PDB entry 6KGY | X-ray diffraction, 2.90 A resolution | chains A and B

[Chain A (and B)]
Name: Pyridine nucleotide-disulphide oxidoreductase dimerisation region
Source organism: Escherichia coli BL21(DE3)
Notes: chain B of this document is another copy of the same molecule, construct and numbering; everything in this record applies to it too
UniProt: A0A140ND83 (A0A140ND83_ECOBD); residue numbers follow UniProt; this construct covers 1-441
Chain sequence (448 residues; each row starts with the number of its first residue; numbers below 1 keep their minus sign (Gly-6 is residue -6)):
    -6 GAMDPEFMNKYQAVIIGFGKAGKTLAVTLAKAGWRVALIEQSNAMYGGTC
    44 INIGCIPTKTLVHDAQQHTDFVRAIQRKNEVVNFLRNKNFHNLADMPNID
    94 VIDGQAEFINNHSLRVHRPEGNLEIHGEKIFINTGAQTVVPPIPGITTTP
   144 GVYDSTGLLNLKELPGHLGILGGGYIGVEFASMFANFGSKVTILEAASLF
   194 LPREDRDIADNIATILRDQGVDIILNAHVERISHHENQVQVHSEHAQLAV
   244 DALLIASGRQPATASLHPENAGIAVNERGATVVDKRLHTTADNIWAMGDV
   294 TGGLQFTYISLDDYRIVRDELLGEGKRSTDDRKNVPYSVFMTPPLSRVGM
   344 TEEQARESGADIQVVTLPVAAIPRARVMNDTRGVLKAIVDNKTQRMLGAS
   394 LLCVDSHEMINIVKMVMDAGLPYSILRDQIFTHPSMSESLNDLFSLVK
Not modelled in the structure: -6 to 3, 111-113 (chain B: -6 to 0)
Sequence notes: expression tag (-6 to 0)
Ligand contacts: FAD (flavin-adenine dinucleotide): Ile9, Gly10, Phe11, Gly12, Lys13, Ala14, Ile32, Glu33, Gln34, Ser35, Met38, Gly41, Thr42, Cys43, Ile46, Gly47, Cys48, Thr51, Lys52, Gly97, Gln98, Ala99, Asn126, Thr127, Gly128, Ala129, Ser148, Ile169, Glu172, Phe173, Arg252, Ser258, Leu259, Gly291, Asp292, Gln298, Phe299, Thr300, Tyr301, Ser303, Phe333
Reported in the primary citation:
  - binding site for flavin-adenine dinucleotide: Cys43, Cys48
  - contacts within the chain: Cys43-Cys48, His426-Glu431
  - mutagenesis - C43S, C48S: increased catalytic activity on Cu2+
  - mutagenesis - C396S: unchanged catalytic activity
  - mutagenesis - K13A/K16A (1.3-fold): decreased catalytic activity on Cu2+
  - catalytic residues: Cys48, His426, Glu431 (proposed by the authors, not directly observed)
  - mutagenesis - C43S: increased catalytic activity on other metal ions
  - specificity-determining residues: Cys43

[Chain A / chain B interface]
Residue-residue contacts (100; chain A residue first):
  Cys43(A) with His426(B), hydrogen bond
  Cys48(A) with His426(B); Pro427(B), hydrophobic
  Ile49(A) with Val370(B), hydrophobic
  Lys52(A) with Val370(B); Pro427(B)
  Thr53(A) with Val370(B)
  His56(A) with Val370(B); Met371(B)
  Gln59(A) with Gln60(B)
  Gln60(A) with Gln60(B)
  Arg70(A) with Arg369(B), hydrogen bond (side chain-backbone); Val370(B), hydrogen bond (side chain-backbone); Asn372(B)
  Val74(A) with Arg369(B)
  Phe77(A) with Arg369(B)
  Leu78(A) with Arg369(B)
  Thr300(A) with His426(B)
  Tyr301(A) with Ile423(B), hydrophobic; Phe424(B); Thr425(B); His426(B)
  Asp305(A) with Ile423(B)
  Arg308(A) with Arg420(B), hydrogen bond (side chain-backbone); Gln422(B), hydrogen bond (side chain-backbone); Asn434(B)
  Pro329(A) with Ile423(B); Phe424(B); Thr425(B)
  Ser331(A) with Thr425(B)
  Phe333(A) with His426(B); Pro427(B)
  Ala363(A) with Lys81(B), hydrogen bond (backbone-side chain)
  Pro366(A) with Ile49(B), hydrophobic; Leu78(B), hydrophobic
  Arg367(A) with His400(B), hydrogen bond
  Arg369(A) with Arg70(B), hydrogen bond (backbone-side chain); Phe77(B)
  Val370(A) with Ile49(B), hydrophobic; Lys52(B); Thr53(B); His56(B), hydrogen bond (backbone-side chain); Arg70(B), hydrogen bond (backbone-side chain)
  Met371(A) with His56(B); Arg70(B)
  Asn372(A) with Arg70(B)
  Asp398(A) with Asp398(B)
  His400(A) with Arg367(B), hydrogen bond; Thr425(B); Pro427(B); Ser428(B)
  Glu401(A) with Met402(B); Ser428(B); Met429(B), hydrogen bond (side chain-backbone); Ser430(B), hydrogen bond
  Ile403(A) with Thr425(B)
  Asn404(A) with Ile405(B); Phe424(B); Thr425(B); Ser430(B), hydrogen bond
  Ile405(A) with Asn404(B); Ile405(B); Met408(B), hydrophobic
  Lys407(A) with Gln422(B); Ile423(B), hydrogen bond (side chain-backbone); Phe424(B)
  Met408(A) with Met408(B), hydrophobic; Val409(B), hydrophobic; Gln422(B)
  Ile418(A) with Met408(B), hydrophobic
  Leu419(A) with Met408(B), hydrophobic
  Arg420(A) with Arg308(B)
  Asp421(A) with Arg308(B), hydrogen bond (backbone-side chain)
  Gln422(A) with Arg308(B); Lys407(B); Met408(B)
  Ile423(A) with Tyr301(B), hydrophobic; Asp305(B); Arg308(B); Lys407(B)
  Phe424(A) with Tyr301(B); Asn404(B)
  Thr425(A) with Ser331(B); His400(B), hydrogen bond (side chain-backbone); Ile403(B); Asn404(B), hydrogen bond
  His426(A) with Cys43(B), hydrogen bond; Cys48(B); Thr300(B); Tyr301(B); Phe333(B)
  Pro427(A) with Cys48(B), hydrophobic; Lys52(B); Phe333(B)
  Ser428(A) with His400(B); Glu401(B), hydrogen bond
  Met429(A) with Glu401(B), hydrogen bond (backbone-side chain)
  Ser430(A) with Glu401(B), hydrogen bond; Asn404(B), hydrogen bond
  Asn434(A) with Arg308(B)
Also at the interface, not in a pair above, chain A (54 interface residues in all): Lys81, Leu304, Arg325, Ala364, Val409, Asp411
Also at the interface, not in a pair above, chain B (51 interface residues in all): Val74, Ile302, Leu304, Pro329, Tyr330, Ala363, Pro366, Asp421
Interface features reported in the paper:
  - specific contacts: Cys43(A)-His426(B) (hydrogen bond)

[Summary]
The interface between chain A and chain B involves 54 residues on one side and 51 on the other; the contacts
include 23 hydrogen bonds. Polar pairs include Cys43(A)-His426(B), Arg70(A)-Arg369(B) and Arg70(A)-Val370(B).
The paper describes a hydrogen bond between Cys43(A) and His426(B). The paper reports catalytic residues
Cys48(A), His426(A) and Glu431(A); C43S and C48S of chain A increase catalytic activity on Cu2+; 4
substitutions were tested in all.
Both chains are Pyridine nucleotide-disulphide oxidoreductase dimerisation region (Escherichia coli
BL21(DE3)). Entry 6KGY (HOCl-induced flavoprotein disulfide reductase RclA from Escherichia coli) was
determined by X-ray diffraction, deposited together with 6KOD and 6KYY.
